8G0E - chains A and d of the 20 polymer chains in the assembly; structure by electron microscopy, 2.60 A resolution.

== Chain A ==
Molecule: ATP synthase subunit alpha
Source organism: Mycolicibacterium smegmatis MC2 155
Notes: EC 7.1.2.2
UniProt: A0R202 (ATPA_MYCS2); residues 1-548 here = UniProt positions 1-548
Amino-acid sequence (548 residues; each row starts with the number of its first residue):
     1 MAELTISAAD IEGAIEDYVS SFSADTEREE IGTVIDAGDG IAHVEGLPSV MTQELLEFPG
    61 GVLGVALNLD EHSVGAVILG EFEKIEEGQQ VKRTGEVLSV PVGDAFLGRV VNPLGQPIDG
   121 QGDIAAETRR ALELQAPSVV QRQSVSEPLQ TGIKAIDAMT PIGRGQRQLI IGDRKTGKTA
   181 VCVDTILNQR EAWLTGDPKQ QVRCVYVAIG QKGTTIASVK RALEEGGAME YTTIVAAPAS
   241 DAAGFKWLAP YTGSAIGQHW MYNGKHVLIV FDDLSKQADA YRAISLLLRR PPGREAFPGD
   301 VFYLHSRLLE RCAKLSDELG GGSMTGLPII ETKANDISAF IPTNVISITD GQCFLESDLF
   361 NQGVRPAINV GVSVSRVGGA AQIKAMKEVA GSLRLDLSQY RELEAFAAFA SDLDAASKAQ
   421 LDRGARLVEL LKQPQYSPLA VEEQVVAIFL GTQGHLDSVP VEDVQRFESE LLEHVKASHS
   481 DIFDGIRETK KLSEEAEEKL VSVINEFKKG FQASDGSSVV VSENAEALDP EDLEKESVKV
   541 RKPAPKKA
Disordered / not traced: 1-6, 521-548
Metal / ion sites: Mg2+: T179 (together with ATP)
Residues lining bound ligands: ATP (adenosine-5'-triphosphate): D173, R174, K175, T176, G177, K178, T179, A180, E331, F360, R365, P366, Q433, P434, Q435
UniProt features mapped onto this chain:
  - binding site (ATP): G172 to T179
  - site: S373 (Required for activity)

== Chain d ==
Molecule: ATP synthase subunit b-delta
Source organism: Mycolicibacterium smegmatis MC2 155
UniProt: A0R203 (ATPFD_MYCS2); residue numbers follow UniProt; this construct covers 1-445
Amino-acid sequence (445 residues; row label = number of the first residue in the row):
     1 MSIFIGQLIG FAVIAFIIVK WVVPPVRTLM RNQQEAVRAA LAESAEAAKK LADADAMHAK
    61 ALADAKAESE KVTEEAKQDS ERIAAQLSEQ AGSEAERIKA QGAQQIQLMR QQLIRQLRTG
   121 LGAEAVNKAA EIVRAHVADP QAQSATVDRF LSELEQMAPS SVVIDTAATS RLRAASRQSL
   181 AALVEKFDSV AGGLDADGLT NLADELASVA KLLLSETALN KHLAEPTDDS APKVRLLERL
   241 LSDKVSATTL DLLRTAVSNR WSTESNLIDA VEHTARLALL KRAEIAGEVD EVEEQLFRFG
   301 RVLDAEPRLS ALLSDYTTPA EGRVALLDKA LTGRPGVNQT AAALLSQTVG LLRGERADEA
   361 VIDLAELAVS RRGEVVAHVS AAAELSDAQR TRLTEVLSRI YGRPVSVQLH VDPELLGGLS
   421 ITVGDEVIDG SIASRLAAAQ TGLPD
Disordered / not traced: 158-169, 445

== Interface between chain A and chain d ==
Contacting residue pairs - 36 pairs, chain A then chain d:
  I11(A) - L117(d)  hydrophobic
  I11(A) - R118(d)
  I11(A) - L121(d)
  A14(A) - R118(d)
  I15(A) - R118(d)
  I15(A) - L121(d)  hydrophobic
  Y18(A) - A438(d)
  Y18(A) - A439(d)  hydrogen bond (side chain-backbone)
  Y18(A) - G442(d)
  Y18(A) - L443(d)  hydrophobic
  Y18(A) - P444(d)
  F22(A) - A439(d)  hydrophobic
  A24(A) - R435(d)  hydrogen bond (backbone-side chain)
  T26(A) - F150(d)
  T26(A) - M157(d)
  T26(A) - I428(d)
  T26(A) - D429(d)
  R28(A) - V427(d)
  R28(A) - I428(d)
  E29(A) - D425(d)
  E29(A) - E426(d)
  E29(A) - V427(d)  hydrogen bond (backbone-backbone)
  E30(A) - D425(d)
  I31(A) - D425(d)  hydrogen bond (backbone-backbone)
  I31(A) - V427(d)  hydrophobic
  P48(A) - D425(d)
  E71(A) - R173(d)  salt bridge
  G120(A) - Q112(d)
  G120(A) - R115(d)  hydrogen bond (backbone-side chain)
  Q121(A) - L108(d)
  Q121(A) - R115(d)
  G122(A) - R115(d)
  E224(A) - Q101(d)
  E225(A) - R97(d)  salt bridge
  E473(A) - I83(d)
  A477(A) - R82(d)
Other interface residues (no listed pair), chain A (28 interface residues in all): D10, E12, S23, D25, E27, H72, H474, S478
Other interface residues (no listed pair), chain d (32 interface residues in all): D79, E94, I98, Q111, G122, I400, Y401, G430

== Summary ==
28 residues of chain A face 32 of chain d across their interface, with 5 hydrogen bonds and 2 salt bridges.
Among the polar pairs are E71(A)-R173(d), E225(A)-R97(d) and Y18(A)-A439(d). Chain A binds ATP. UniProt lists
8 ATP-binding residues on chain A.
Chain A is ATP synthase subunit alpha and chain d is ATP synthase subunit b-delta, both from Mycolicibacterium
smegmatis MC2 155; the structure, Cryo-EM structure of TBAJ-876-bound Mycobacterium smegmatis ATP synthase
rotational state 3, was determined by electron microscopy (same publication as 8G07, 8G08, 8G09, 8G0A, 8G0B,
8G0C and 8G0D).
